3BOY - chains D and A of the 4 polymer chains in the assembly; structure by X-ray diffraction, 1.70 A resolution.

[Chain D]
Molecule: 22-nt RNA strand
Sequence (22 nucleotides; row label = number of the first residue in the row):
     1 UUUAGUUUUUAGUUUUUAGUUU

[Chain A]
Molecule: Hut operon positive regulatory protein
Source organism: Bacillus subtilis
Reference sequence: P10943 (HUTP_BACSU); residue numbers follow UniProt; this construct covers 2-148
Chain sequence (147 residues; row label = number of the first residue in the row):
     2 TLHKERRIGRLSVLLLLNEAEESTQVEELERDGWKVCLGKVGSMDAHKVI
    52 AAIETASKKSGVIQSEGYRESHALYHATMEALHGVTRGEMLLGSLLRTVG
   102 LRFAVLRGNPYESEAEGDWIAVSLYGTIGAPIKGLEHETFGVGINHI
Construct notes: engineered mutation Ile51 (Val in P10943)
Ion coordination: Mg2+ site 1: His73, His77 (together with histidine) (shared with 1 residue of chain B); Mg2+ site 2: His138 (together with histidine) (shared with 2 residues of chain C)
Ligand contacts:
  - histidine (HIS), molecule 1: Tyr69, His73, Tyr76, His77
  - histidine (HIS), molecule 2: Arg88, Leu97, Arg98, Ile129, Gly130, Ala131, Leu136, His138
Swiss-Prot annotation at these positions:
  - mutagenesis: Thr2 (T2A: Great decrease in binding affinity for mRNA), Leu3 (L3A: Great decrease in binding affinity for mRNA), His4 (H4A: Decrease in binding affinity for mRNA), Lys5 (K5A: No effect; K5R: No effect), Glu6 (E6A: No effect), Arg7 (R7A: Decrease in binding affinity for mRNA; R7K: Slight decrease in binding affinity for mRNA), Arg8 (R8A/K: No effect; R8P: Great decrease in binding affinity for mRNA), Ile9 (I9A: Great decrease in binding affinity for mRNA), Gly10 (G10A: Decrease in binding affinity for mRNA), Arg11 (R11A/K: No effect; R11A: No effect), Ser13 (S13A: No effect), Val14 (V14A: No effect), 13 further mutagenesis entries in UniProt

[How chain D and chain A interact]
Residue-residue contacts (35; chain D residue first):
  U7(D) with Ala52(A), hydrogen bond to the sugar; Glu55(A), hydrogen bond to the base; Thr56(A), hydrogen bond to the sugar
  U8(D) with Lys41(A), sugar contact; Ala53(A), sugar contact; Thr56(A), base contact; Ala57(A), base contact; Lys60(A), base contact
  U9(D) with Lys41(A), hydrogen bond to the sugar
  U10(D) with Lys41(A), salt bridge to the phosphate; Val42(A), sugar contact; Gly43(A), sugar contact; Gly101(A), base contact; Leu102(A), base contact; Arg103(A), base contact
  A11(D) with Gly43(A), sugar contact; Ser44(A), hydrogen bond to the sugar; Met45(A), sugar contact; Thr99(A), hydrogen bond to the sugar; Val100(A), base contact; Gly101(A), hydrogen bond to the base; Thr128(A), hydrogen bond to the base; Glu137(A), hydrogen bond to the base
  G12(D) with Met45(A), sugar contact; Thr99(A), base contact; Ala131(A), hydrogen bond to the base; Pro132(A), hydrogen bond to the sugar; Ile133(A), hydrogen bond to the base; Lys134(A), base contact; Glu137(A), hydrogen bond to the base
  U13(D) with Pro132(A), sugar contact; Ile133(A), base contact
  U14(D) with Ala131(A), base contact; Pro132(A), base contact; Ile133(A), base contact
Other interface residues (no listed pair), chain A (26 interface residues in all): Gly40, Leu97, Gly135, Leu136

[Overview]
8 residues of chain D and 26 residues of chain A are in contact, with 13 hydrogen bonds and 1 salt bridge.
Polar contacts include U7(D)-Glu55(A), A11(D)-Gly101(A) and A11(D)-Thr128(A). Chain A binds histidine. UniProt
lists 25 mutagenesis sites on chain A.
Here chain D is a 22-nt RNA strand and chain A is Hut operon positive regulatory protein (Bacillus subtilis).
Entry 3BOY (Crystal structure of the HutP antitermination complex bound to the HUT mRNA) was determined by
X-ray diffraction.
